4J9P - chains A and P of the 3 polymer chains in the assembly; structure by X-ray diffraction, 2.30 A resolution.

== Chain A ==
Protein: DNA polymerase eta
Source organism: Homo sapiens
Notes: EC 2.7.7.7; fragment: catalytic core domain
UniProtKB: Q9Y253 (POLH_HUMAN); residues 1-432 here = UniProt positions 1-432
Amino-acid sequence (435 residues; numbered -2 to 432; the number before each row is that of its first residue; numbers below 1 keep their minus sign (Gly-2 is residue -2)):
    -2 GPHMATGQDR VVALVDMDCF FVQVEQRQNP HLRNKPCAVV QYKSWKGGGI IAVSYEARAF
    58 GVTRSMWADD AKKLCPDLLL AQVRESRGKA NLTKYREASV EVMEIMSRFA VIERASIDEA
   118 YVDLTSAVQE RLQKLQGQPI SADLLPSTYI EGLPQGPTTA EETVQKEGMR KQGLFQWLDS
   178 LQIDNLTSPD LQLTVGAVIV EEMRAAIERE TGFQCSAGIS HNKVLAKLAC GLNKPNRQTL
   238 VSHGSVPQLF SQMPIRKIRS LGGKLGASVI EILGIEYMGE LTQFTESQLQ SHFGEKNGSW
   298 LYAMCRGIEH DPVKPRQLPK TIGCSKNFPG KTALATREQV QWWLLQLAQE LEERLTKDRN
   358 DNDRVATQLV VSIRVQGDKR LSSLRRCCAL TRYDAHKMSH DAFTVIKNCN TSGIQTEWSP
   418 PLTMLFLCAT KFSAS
Not modelled in the structure: -2 to 1, 155-158, 411-412
Differences from the reference sequence: expression tag (-2 to 0)
UniProt features mapped onto this chain:
  - binding site (Mg(2+)): Asp13, Met14, Asp115, Glu116
  - binding site (Mn(2+)): Asp13, Met14, Asp115, Glu116
  - binding site (a 2'-deoxyribonucleoside 5'-triphosphate): Arg61

== Chain P ==
Molecule: 10-nt DNA strand
Sequence (10 nucleotides; each row starts with the number of its first residue):
     1 TAGCGTCATA
Not modelled in the structure: 1

== Interface between chain A and chain P ==
Residue-residue contacts (30):
  Asp13(A) - DA10(P)  phosphate contact
  Phe17(A) - DA10(P)  phosphate contact
  Phe18(A) - DA10(P)  hydrogen bond to the phosphate
  Ile48(A) - DA10(P)  sugar contact
  Ala49(A) - DA10(P)  phosphate contact
  Arg61(A) - DA10(P)  salt bridge to the phosphate
  Ile114(A) - DA10(P)  sugar contact
  Asp115(A) - DT9(P)  phosphate contact
  Asp115(A) - DA10(P)  phosphate contact
  Lys224(A) - DT9(P)  phosphate contact
  Arg256(A) - DA8(P)  phosphate contact
  Ser257(A) - DC7(P)  phosphate contact
  Ser257(A) - DA8(P)  hydrogen bond to the phosphate
  Leu258(A) - DA8(P)  phosphate contact
  Gly259(A) - DA8(P)  hydrogen bond to the phosphate
  Gly260(A) - DC7(P)  phosphate contact
  Gly260(A) - DA8(P)  hydrogen bond to the phosphate
  Lys261(A) - DT6(P)  salt bridge to the phosphate
  Lys261(A) - DC7(P)  hydrogen bond to the phosphate
  Leu262(A) - DC7(P)  hydrogen bond to the phosphate
  Gln365(A) - DA2(P)  hydrogen bond to the phosphate
  Arg377(A) - DG5(P)  salt bridge to the phosphate
  Leu381(A) - DC4(P)  phosphate contact
  Arg382(A) - DG3(P)  sugar contact
  Arg382(A) - DC4(P)  hydrogen bond to the phosphate
  Arg382(A) - DG5(P)  hydrogen bond to the base
  Arg383(A) - DG3(P)  salt bridge to the phosphate
  Cys384(A) - DA2(P)  phosphate contact
  Cys384(A) - DG3(P)  hydrogen bond to the phosphate
  Lys428(A) - DA2(P)  salt bridge to the phosphate
Other interface residues (no listed pair), chain A (29 interface residues in all): Cys16, Glu116, Ile255, Leu378, Ser379, Ser380

== In short ==
29 residues of chain A and 9 residues of chain P are in contact; the contacts include 10 hydrogen bonds and 5
salt bridges. Among the polar pairs are Arg382(A)-DG5(P), Phe18(A)-DA10(P) and Ser257(A)-DA8(P).
Here chain A is DNA polymerase eta (Homo sapiens) and chain P is a 10-nt DNA strand. Entry 4J9P (Human DNA
polymerase eta-DNA postinsertion binary complex with TA base pair) was determined by X-ray diffraction
together with 4J9K, 4J9L, 4J9M, 4J9N, 4J9O, 4J9Q, 4J9R and 4J9S from the same study.
